Entry 1QY8 (X-ray diffraction, 1.85 A resolution); this record covers chain A.

# Chain A
Molecule: Endoplasmin
From: Canis lupus familiaris
UniProtKB: P41148 (ENPL_CANFA); residue numbers follow UniProt; this construct covers 69-337
Sequence (269 residues; row label = number of the first residue in the row):
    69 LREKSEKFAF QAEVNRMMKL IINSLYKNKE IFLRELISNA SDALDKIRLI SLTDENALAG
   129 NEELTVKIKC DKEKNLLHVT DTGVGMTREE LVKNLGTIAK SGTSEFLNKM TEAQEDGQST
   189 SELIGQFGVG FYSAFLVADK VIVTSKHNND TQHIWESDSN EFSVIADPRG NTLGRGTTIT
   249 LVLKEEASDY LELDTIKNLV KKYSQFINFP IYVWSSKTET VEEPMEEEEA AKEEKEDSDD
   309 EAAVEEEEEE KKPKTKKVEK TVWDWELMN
Not modelled in the structure: 69-71, 287-327
Small-molecule neighbours: radicicol (RDI): Leu-104, Asn-107, Ala-108, Asp-110, Ala-111, Lys-114, Asp-149, Val-152, Gly-153, Met-154, Asn-162, Leu-163, Gly-196, Phe-199, Thr-245, Ile-247
Swiss-Prot annotation at these positions:
  - binding site (ATP): Asn-107, Asp-149, Asn-162, Phe-199
  - modified residue: Lys-168 (N6-(2-hydroxyisobutyryl)lysine), Ser-172 (Phosphoserine), Thr-288 (Phosphothreonine), Ser-306 (Phosphoserine)
  - glycosylation (N-linked (GlcNAc...) asparagine): Asn-107, Asn-217

# Summary
Ligands of chain A: radicicol. From UniProt: 4 ATP-binding residues.
Chain A is Endoplasmin (Canis lupus familiaris); the structure, Crystal Structure of the N-domain of the ER
Hsp90 chaperone GRP94 in complex with Radicicol, was determined by X-ray diffraction, deposited together with
6D28, 1U2O and 1QYE.
